Entry 5L6A (X-ray diffraction, 2.80 A resolution); this record covers chains O and U of the 28 polymer chains in the assembly.

[Chain O]
Molecule: Proteasome subunit alpha type-2
Organism: Saccharomyces cerevisiae (strain ATCC 204508 / S288c)
Notes: EC 3.4.25.1
Reference sequence: P23639 (PSA2_YEAST); numbering as in UniProt (aligned over 1-250)
Sequence (250 residues; numbered 1 to 250; the number before each row is that of its first residue):
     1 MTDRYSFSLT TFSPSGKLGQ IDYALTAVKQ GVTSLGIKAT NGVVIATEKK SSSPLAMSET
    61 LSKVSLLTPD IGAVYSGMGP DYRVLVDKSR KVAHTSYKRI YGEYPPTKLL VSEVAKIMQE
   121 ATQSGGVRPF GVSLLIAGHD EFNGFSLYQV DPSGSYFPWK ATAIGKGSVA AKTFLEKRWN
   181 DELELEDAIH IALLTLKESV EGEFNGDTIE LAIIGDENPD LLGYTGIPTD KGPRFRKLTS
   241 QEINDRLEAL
Curated features (UniProtKB/Swiss-Prot):
  - cross-link: Lys108 (Glycyl lysine isopeptide (Lys-Gly) (interchain with G-Cter in ubiquitin))

[Chain U]
Molecule: Proteasome subunit alpha type-1
Organism: Saccharomyces cerevisiae (strain ATCC 204508 / S288c)
Notes: EC 3.4.25.1
Reference sequence: P21243 (PSA1_YEAST); residues -8 to 243 here correspond to UniProt positions 1-252 (UniProt number = residue number + 9)
Sequence (252 residues; row label = number of the first residue in the row; numbers below 1 keep their minus sign (Met-8 is residue -8)):
    -8 MSGAAAASAA GYDRHITIFS PEGRLYQVEY AFKATNQTNI NSLAVRGKDC TVVISQKKVP
    52 DKLLDPTTVS YIFCISRTIG MVVNGPIPDA RNAALRAKAE AAEFRYKYGY DMPCDVLAKR
   112 MANLSQIYTQ RAYMRPLGVI LTFVSVDEEL GPSIYKTDPA GYYVGYKATA TGPKQQEITT
   172 NLENHFKKSK IDHINEESWE KVVEFAITHM IDALGTEFSK NDLEVGVATK DKFFTLSAEN
   232 IEERLVAIAE QD
Disordered / not traced: -8 to 1, 243

[How chain O and chain U interact]
Residue-residue contacts (67; chain O residue first):
  Thr2(O) with Tyr124(U)
  Asp3(O) with Arg122(U); Tyr124(U)
  Tyr5(O) with Ile7(U); Ala123(U), hydrophobic; Tyr124(U), hydrophobic
  Leu9(O) with Ile9(U), hydrophobic; Ala123(U), hydrophobic
  Gln20(O) with Ile9(U); Phe10(U), hydrogen bond (side chain-backbone)
  Tyr23(O) with Phe10(U), hydrophobic; Ser11(U); Pro12(U), hydrophobic; Gly14(U)
  Ala24(O) with Phe10(U), hydrophobic
  Thr26(O) with Glu13(U)
  Ala27(O) with Gly14(U)
  Ser52(O) with Tyr153(U), hydrogen bond
  Pro54(O) with Lys158(U), hydrogen bond (backbone-side chain); Glu174(U)
  Leu55(O) with Tyr157(U); Lys158(U), hydrogen bond (backbone-backbone); Ala159(U); Thr170(U); Leu173(U), hydrophobic; Glu174(U); Phe177(U), hydrophobic
  Ala56(O) with Gly156(U); Tyr157(U), hydrophobic
  Met57(O) with Arg37(U); Val155(U); Gly156(U), hydrogen bond (backbone-backbone); Tyr157(U); Lys158(U)
  Thr60(O) with Tyr146(U); Val155(U); Gly156(U), hydrogen bond (side chain-backbone)
  Leu61(O) with Tyr153(U), hydrophobic; Val155(U), hydrophobic
  Met78(O) with Phe10(U), hydrophobic; Leu16(U), hydrophobic
  Pro80(O) with Gln117(U); Ala151(U); Gly152(U); Tyr153(U)
  Asp81(O) with Gln117(U)
  Arg83(O) with Ala113(U), hydrogen bond (side chain-backbone); Asn114(U); Gly152(U), hydrogen bond (side chain-backbone); Tyr154(U)
  Val84(O) with Asn114(U); Gln117(U)
  Asp87(O) with Lys110(U), salt bridge; Asn114(U)
  Gly126(O) with Gln121(U); Arg122(U); Ala123(U), hydrogen bond (backbone-backbone)
  Val127(O) with Gln121(U); Arg122(U)
  Arg128(O) with Thr8(U); Phe10(U); Leu16(U); Thr120(U), hydrogen bond (side chain-backbone); Gln121(U), hydrogen bond (backbone-backbone)
  Pro129(O) with Phe10(U)
  Phe130(O) with Gln121(U)
  Gly131(O) with Phe10(U)
Other interface residues (no listed pair), chain O (31 interface residues in all): Met1, Ser53, Ala121

[In short]
The interface between chain O and chain U involves 31 residues on one side and 33 on the other, with 11
hydrogen bonds and 1 salt bridge. Polar pairs include Asp87(O)-Lys110(U), Gln20(O)-Phe10(U) and
Ser52(O)-Tyr153(U).
Chain O is Proteasome subunit alpha type-2 and chain U is Proteasome subunit alpha type-1, both from
Saccharomyces cerevisiae (strain ATCC 204508 / S288c); the structure, Yeast 20S proteasome with mouse beta5i
(1-138) and mouse beta6 (97-111; 118-133) in complex with epoxyketone ..., was determined by X-ray diffraction
together with 5L52, 5L54, 5L55, 5L5A, 5L5B, 5L5D and 30 further entries from the same study.
